7Z71 - chains A and B; structure by X-ray diffraction, 1.85 A resolution.

== Chain A ==
Protein: Isoform 4 of Tumor protein 63
Organism: Homo sapiens
Reference sequence: Q9H3D4 (P63_HUMAN), isoform Q9H3D4-4; residues 123-324 here correspond to UniProt positions 68-269 (UniProt number = residue number - 55)
Amino-acid sequence (204 residues; row label = number of the first residue in the row):
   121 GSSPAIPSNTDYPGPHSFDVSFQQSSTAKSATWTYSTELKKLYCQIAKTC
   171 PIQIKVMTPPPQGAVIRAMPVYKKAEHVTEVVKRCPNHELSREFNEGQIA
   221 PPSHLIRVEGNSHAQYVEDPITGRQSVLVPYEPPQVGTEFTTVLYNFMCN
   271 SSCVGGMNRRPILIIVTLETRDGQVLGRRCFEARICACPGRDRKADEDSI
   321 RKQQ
Disordered / not traced: 121-124, 321-324
Construct notes: expression tag (121-122)
Metal / ion sites: Zn2+: Cys-205, His-208, Cys-269, Cys-273

== Chain B ==
Protein: Darpin C14
Organism: synthetic construct
Notes: antibody fragment or engineered binder
Amino-acid sequence (159 residues; numbered 1 to 159; the number before each row is that of its first residue):
     1 GSDLGKKLLEAAQIGQLDEVRILMANGADVNASDTDGLTPLHLAAASGHL
    51 EIVEVLLKTGADVNATDKWGDTPLHLAASQGHLEIVEVLLKAGADVNATD
   101 FTGNTPLHLAAYIGHLEIVEVLLKHGADVNAQDKFGKTPFDLAIDNGNED
   151 IAEVLQKAA
Disordered / not traced: 1-2

== Interface between chain A and chain B ==
Residue-residue contacts - 41 pairs, chain A then chain B:
  Gln-144(A) / Asn-146(B)  hydrogen bond (side chain-backbone)
  Gln-144(A) / Gly-147(B)  hydrogen bond (side chain-backbone)
  Gln-144(A) / Asn-148(B)
  Ser-150(A) / Gln-80(B)
  Ser-150(A) / His-82(B)
  Ala-151(A) / Ser-79(B)
  Ala-151(A) / Gln-80(B)  hydrogen bond (backbone-side chain)
  Ala-151(A) / Ile-113(B)  hydrophobic
  Gln-165(A) / Ala-46(B)  hydrogen bond (side chain-backbone)
  Gln-165(A) / Gln-80(B)
  Glu-213(A) / Ile-14(B)
  Arg-279(A) / Asp-36(B)  salt bridge
  Arg-279(A) / Lys-68(B)
  Ala-307(A) / Gln-13(B)
  Ala-307(A) / Leu-43(B)  hydrophobic
  Ala-307(A) / Ala-46(B)
  Cys-308(A) / Ala-46(B)  hydrophobic
  Cys-308(A) / Leu-76(B)
  Cys-308(A) / Ser-79(B)  hydrogen bond
  Cys-308(A) / Gln-80(B)  hydrogen bond
  Pro-309(A) / Gln-80(B)
  Gly-310(A) / Gln-80(B)  hydrogen bond (backbone-side chain)
  Gly-310(A) / Ile-113(B)
  Arg-311(A) / Leu-38(B)
  Arg-311(A) / Asp-67(B)  salt bridge
  Arg-311(A) / Trp-69(B)
  Arg-311(A) / Asp-71(B)  salt bridge
  Arg-311(A) / Leu-76(B)
  Arg-311(A) / Ser-79(B)  hydrogen bond (backbone-side chain)
  Arg-313(A) / Tyr-112(B)  hydrogen bond
  Arg-313(A) / Asn-146(B)  hydrogen bond
  Lys-314(A) / Asn-104(B)  hydrogen bond
  Lys-314(A) / Leu-109(B)
  Lys-314(A) / Asp-133(B)  salt bridge
  Lys-314(A) / Leu-142(B)
  Ala-315(A) / Trp-69(B)
  Glu-317(A) / Tyr-112(B)  hydrogen bond
  Asp-318(A) / Thr-102(B)  hydrogen bond
  Asp-318(A) / Asn-104(B)  hydrogen bond
  Asp-318(A) / Lys-134(B)  hydrogen bond (backbone-side chain)
  Asp-318(A) / Phe-135(B)
Also at the interface, not in a pair above, chain A (24 interface residues in all): Lys-149, Thr-152, Thr-154, His-208, Asn-270, Arg-304, Ser-319, Ile-320
Also at the interface, not in a pair above, chain B (31 interface residues in all): Glu-10, Thr-35, Ser-47, Gly-81, His-115

== Overview ==
24 residues of chain A face 31 of chain B across their interface; the contacts include 15 hydrogen bonds and 4
salt bridges. Among the polar pairs are Arg-279(A)/Asp-36(B), Arg-311(A)/Asp-67(B) and Arg-311(A)/Asp-71(B).
Cys-205(A), His-208(A), Cys-269(A) and Cys-273(A) form the Zn2+ site.
Here chain A is Isoform 4 of Tumor protein 63 (Homo sapiens) and chain B is Darpin C14 (synthetic construct).
Entry 7Z71 (Crystal structure of p63 DBD in complex with darpin C14) was determined by X-ray diffraction,
deposited together with 7Z72, 7Z73 and 7Z7E.
